PDB entry 5IM5 | X-ray diffraction, 3.70 A resolution | chains J and T of the 30 polymer chains in the assembly

Chain J:
Molecule: Designed Riboflavin synthase
From: Methanocaldococcus jannaschii (strain ATCC 43067 / DSM 2661 / JAL-1 / JCM 10045 / NBRC 100440)
Notes: EC 2.5.1.9; fragment: Riboflavin synthase
Reference sequence: Q58584 (RISC_METJA); residue numbers follow UniProt; this construct covers 1-156
Sequence (156 residues; row label = number of the first residue in the row):
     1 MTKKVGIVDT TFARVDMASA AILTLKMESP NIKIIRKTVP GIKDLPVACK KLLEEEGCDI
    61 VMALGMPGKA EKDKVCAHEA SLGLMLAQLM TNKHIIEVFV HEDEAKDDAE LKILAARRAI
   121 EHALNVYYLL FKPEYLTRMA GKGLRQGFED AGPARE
Not modelled in the structure: 1, 143-156
Sequence notes: engineered mutation Ala20 (Ile in Q58584), Leu23 (Lys in Q58584), Thr24 (Lys in Q58584), Met27 (Glu in Q58584), Glu28 (Leu in Q58584), Ala109 (Lys in Q58584), Lys112 (Asp in Q58584), Ile113 (Trp in Q58584), Ala116 (Lys in Q58584), Ile120 (Glu in Q58584), Leu124 (Glu in Q58584)

Chain T:
Molecule: Designed Keto-hydroxyglutarate-aldolase/keto-deoxy-phosphogluconate aldolase
From: Vibrionales bacterium (strain SWAT-3)
Notes: EC 4.1.3.16; fragment: Keto-hydroxyglutarate-aldolase/keto-deoxy-phosphogluconate aldolase
Reference sequence: A5KUH7 (A5KUH7_VIBBS); numbering as in UniProt (aligned over 1-209)
Sequence (219 residues; each row starts with the number of its first residue):
     1 MSTINNQLKA LKVIPVIAID NAEDIIPLGK VLAENGLPAA EITFRSSAAV KAIMLLRSAQ
    61 PEMLIGAGTI LNGVQALAAK EAGATFVVSP GFNPNTVRAC QIIGIDIVPG VNNPSTVEAA
   121 LEMGLTTLKF FPAEASGGIS MVKSLVGPYG DIRLMPTGGI TPSNIDNYLA IPQVLACGGT
   181 WMVDKKLVTN GEWDEIARLT REIVEQVNPG SLEHHHHHH
Not modelled in the structure: 1, 210-219
Sequence notes: engineered mutation Ser47 (Asp in A5KUH7), Lys51 (Glu in A5KUH7), Met54 (Arg in A5KUH7), Ser58 (Gln in A5KUH7), Val74 (Glu in A5KUH7), Ile102 (Glu in A5KUH7); expression tag (210-219)

How chain J and chain T interact:
Pairs across the interface - 20 pairs, chain J then chain T:
  Ala20(J) - Leu77(T)
  Leu23(J) - Leu77(T)  hydrophobic
  Leu23(J) - Glu81(T)
  Leu23(J) - Ile103(T)
  Thr24(J) - Leu77(T)
  Lys26(J) - Ile102(T)
  Met27(J) - Gly73(T)
  Met27(J) - Ala99(T)  hydrophobic
  Met27(J) - Ile102(T)  hydrophobic
  Met27(J) - Ile103(T)  hydrophobic
  Asp107(J) - Lys51(T)  salt bridge
  Ala109(J) - Met54(T)
  Glu110(J) - Lys51(T)  salt bridge
  Lys112(J) - Met54(T)
  Ile113(J) - Val50(T)  hydrophobic
  Ile113(J) - Lys51(T)
  Ile113(J) - Met54(T)  hydrophobic
  Ile120(J) - Val74(T)  hydrophobic
  Ile120(J) - Leu77(T)  hydrophobic
  Leu124(J) - Val74(T)  hydrophobic

Overview:
Chain J and chain T form an interface of 12 and 10 residues respectively, with 2 salt bridges. Among the polar
pairs are Asp107(J)-Lys51(T) and Glu110(J)-Lys51(T).
Chain J is Designed Riboflavin synthase (Methanocaldococcus jannaschii (strain ATCC 43067 / DSM 2661 / JAL-1 /
JCM 10045 / NBRC 100440)) and chain T is Designed Keto-hydroxyglutarate-aldolase/keto-deoxy-phosphogluconate
aldolase (Vibrionales bacterium (strain SWAT-3)); the structure, Crystal structure of designed two-component
self-assembling icosahedral cage I53-40, was determined by X-ray diffraction (same publication as 5IM4 and
5IM6).
